PDB entry 4B6R | X-ray diffraction, 2.00 A resolution | chains A and B of the 3 polymer chains in the assembly

# Chain A (and B)
Protein: 3-dehydroquinate dehydratase
From: Helicobacter pylori 26695
Notes: EC 4.2.1.10; chain B of this document is another copy of the same molecule, construct and numbering; everything in this record applies to it too
UniProt: Q48255 (AROQ_HELPY); residue numbers follow UniProt; this construct covers 1-167
Amino-acid sequence (167 residues; numbered 1 to 167; the number before each row is that of its first residue):
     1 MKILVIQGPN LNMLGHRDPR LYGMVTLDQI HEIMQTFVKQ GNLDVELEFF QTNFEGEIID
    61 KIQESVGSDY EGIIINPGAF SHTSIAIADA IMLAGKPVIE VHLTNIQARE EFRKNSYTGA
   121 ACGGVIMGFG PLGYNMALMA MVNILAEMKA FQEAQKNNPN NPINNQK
Not modelled in the structure: 158-167
Ligand contacts: 3DQ ((1R,2S,4S,5R)-2-(4-methoxyphenyl)methyl-1,4,5-trihydroxy-3-oxocyclohexane-1-carboxylic acid): Pro9, Asn10, Leu11, Met13, Leu14, Arg17, Tyr22, Asn76, Gly78, Ala79, His82, His102, Leu103, Thr104, Ile106, Arg109, Arg113
Curated features (UniProtKB/Swiss-Prot):
  - active site: Tyr22 (Proton acceptor), His102 (Proton donor)
  - binding site (substrate): Asn76, His82, Asp89, Leu103, Thr104, Arg113
  - site: Arg17 (Transition state stabilizer)
What the authors report for this chain:
  - binding site for 3DQ: Tyr22
  - catalytic residues: Pro9, Asn10, Arg17, Tyr22 (citing earlier work)

# Chain A / chain B interface
Pairs across the interface - 32 pairs, chain A then chain B:
  Phe54(A) - Phe54(B)  hydrophobic
  Glu55(A) - Phe80(B)
  Gly56(A) - Asn53(B)
  Gly56(A) - Phe54(B)
  Glu57(A) - Phe54(B)
  Ile59(A) - Asn10(B)
  Ile59(A) - Asn53(B)
  Asp60(A) - Asn53(B)  hydrogen bond
  Asp60(A) - Phe54(B)
  Gln63(A) - Asn10(B)  hydrogen bond
  Gln63(A) - Asn12(B)  hydrogen bond
  Gln63(A) - Met13(B)
  Gln63(A) - Asn53(B)  hydrogen bond
  Val66(A) - Arg17(B)
  Thr83(A) - Thr83(B)
  Ile85(A) - Ala79(B)  hydrophobic
  Ile85(A) - Thr83(B)
  Ile85(A) - Phe112(B)  hydrophobic
  Ile85(A) - Arg113(B)
  Ala86(A) - Asn10(B)  hydrogen bond (backbone-side chain)
  Ala86(A) - Ala79(B)
  Ala86(A) - Phe80(B)  hydrophobic
  Asp89(A) - Asn10(B)
  Asp89(A) - Ala79(B)
  Asp89(A) - Arg113(B)  salt bridge
  Ala90(A) - Asn10(B)
  Leu93(A) - Asn10(B)
  Leu93(A) - Met13(B)  hydrophobic
  Leu93(A) - Arg17(B)  hydrogen bond (backbone-side chain)
  Ala94(A) - Arg17(B)
  Gly95(A) - Arg17(B)
  Tyr117(A) - Phe112(B)  hydrophobic
Other interface residues (no listed pair), chain A (18 interface residues in all): Met92
Other interface residues (no listed pair), chain B (14 interface residues in all): Pro9, Asp18, His82

# In short
The interface between chain A and chain B involves 18 residues on one side and 14 on the other, with 6
hydrogen bonds and 1 salt bridge. Among the polar pairs are Asp89(A)-Arg113(B), Asp60(A)-Asn53(B) and
Gln63(A)-Asn10(B). From the paper: catalytic residues Pro9(A), Asn10(A) and Arg17(A) among others; a binding
site for 3DQ at Tyr22(A).
Both chains are 3-dehydroquinate dehydratase (Helicobacter pylori 26695). Entry 4B6R (Structure of
Helicobacter pylori Type II Dehydroquinase inhibited by (2S)-2-(4-methoxy)benzyl-3-dehydroquinic acid) was
determined by X-ray diffraction, deposited together with 4B6O, 4B6P, 4B6Q and 4B6S.
